8JA7 - chains A and E of the 5 polymer chains in the assembly; structure by electron microscopy, 3.02 A resolution.

[Chain A]
Protein: Trehalose transport system permease protein SugA
Source organism: Mycobacterium tuberculosis H37Rv
Reference sequence: P9WG03 (SUGA_MYCTU); residues 2-307 here = UniProt positions 2-307
Sequence (307 residues; numbered 1 to 307; the number before each row is that of its first residue):
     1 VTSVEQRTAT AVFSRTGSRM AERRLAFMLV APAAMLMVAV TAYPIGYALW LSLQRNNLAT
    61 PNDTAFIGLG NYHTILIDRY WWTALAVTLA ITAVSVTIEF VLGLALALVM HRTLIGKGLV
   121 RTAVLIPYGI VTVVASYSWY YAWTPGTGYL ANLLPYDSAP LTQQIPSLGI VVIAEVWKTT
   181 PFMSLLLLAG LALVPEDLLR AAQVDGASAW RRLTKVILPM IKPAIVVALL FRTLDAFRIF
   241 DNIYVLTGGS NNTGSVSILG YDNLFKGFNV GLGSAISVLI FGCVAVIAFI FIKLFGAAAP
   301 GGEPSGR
Unresolved in the structure: 1-18, 303-307
Construct notes: expression tag (1)

[Chain E]
Protein: Trehalose-binding lipoprotein LpqY
Source organism: Mycobacterium tuberculosis H37Rv
Reference sequence: P9WGU9 (LPQY_MYCTU); residue numbers follow UniProt; this construct covers 2-468
Sequence (468 residues; each row starts with the number of its first residue):
     1 VVMSRGRIPR LGAAVLVALT TAAAACGADS QGLVVSFYTP ATDGATFTAI AQRCNQQFGG
    61 RFTIAQVSLP RSPNEQRLQL ARRLTGNDRT LDVMALDVVW TAEFAEAGWA LPLSDDPAGL
   121 AENDAVADTL PGPLATAGWN HKLYAAPVTT NTQLLWYRPD LVNSPPTDWN AMIAEAARLH
   181 AAGEPSWIAV QANQGEGLVV WFNTLLVSAG GSVLSEDGRH VTLTDTPAHR AATVSALQIL
   241 KSVATTPGAD PSITRTEEGS ARLAFEQGKA ALEVNWPFVF ASMLENAVKG GVPFLPLNRI
   301 PQLAGSINDI GTFTPSDEQF RIAYDASQQV FGFAPYPAVA PGQPAKVTIG GLNLAVAKTT
   361 RHRAEAFEAV RCLRDQHNQR YVSLEGGLPA VRASLYSDPQ FQAKYPMHAI IRQQLTDAAV
   421 RPATPVYQAL SIRLAAVLSP ITEIDPESTA DELAAQAQKA IDGMGLLP
Unresolved in the structure: 1-25
Construct notes: expression tag (1)
Swiss-Prot annotation at these positions:
  - binding site (alpha,alpha-trehalose): Asp-97, Asn-151, Trp-276, Phe-278, Gly-351, Arg-421
  - lipidation: Cys-26 (N-palmitoyl cysteine)

[How chain A and chain E interact]
Contacting residue pairs - 30 pairs, chain A then chain E:
  Ala-59(A) / Ala-107(E)
  Thr-74(A) / Gly-465(E)
  Ile-75(A) / Leu-466(E)  hydrophobic
  Asp-78(A) / Gly-465(E)
  Asp-78(A) / Leu-466(E)  hydrogen bond (side chain-backbone)
  Tyr-80(A) / Leu-466(E)
  Tyr-80(A) / Pro-468(E)  hydrophobic
  Tyr-140(A) / Arg-255(E)  hydrogen bond
  Ala-159(A) / Pro-251(E)  hydrophobic
  Ala-159(A) / Ser-252(E)
  Leu-161(A) / Arg-255(E)  hydrogen bond (backbone-side chain)
  Thr-162(A) / Ser-252(E)
  Thr-162(A) / Thr-254(E)
  Thr-162(A) / Arg-255(E)
  Leu-246(A) / Arg-255(E)  hydrogen bond (backbone-side chain)
  Ser-250(A) / Gln-194(E)
  Asn-251(A) / Gln-194(E)  hydrogen bond (backbone-side chain)
  Leu-259(A) / Leu-466(E)  hydrophobic
  Tyr-261(A) / Leu-78(E)
  Asp-262(A) / Pro-468(E)
  Asn-263(A) / Leu-466(E)
  Asn-263(A) / Leu-467(E)  hydrogen bond (side chain-backbone)
  Phe-265(A) / Leu-78(E)  hydrophobic
  Phe-265(A) / Arg-82(E)
  Lys-266(A) / Arg-77(E)  hydrogen bond (backbone-side chain)
  Lys-266(A) / Leu-78(E)
  Gly-267(A) / Leu-467(E)
  Phe-268(A) / Arg-77(E)
  Phe-268(A) / Ala-81(E)  hydrophobic
  Phe-268(A) / Glu-103(E)
Also at the interface, not in a pair above, chain A (24 interface residues in all): Leu-58, Trp-81, Asp-157, Leu-272
Also at the interface, not in a pair above, chain E (21 interface residues in all): Asn-74, Thr-85, Trp-109, Asn-193, Ala-436, Pro-440

[In short]
24 residues of chain A face 21 of chain E across their interface; the contacts include 7 hydrogen bonds. Polar
contacts include Asp-78(A)/Leu-466(E), Tyr-140(A)/Arg-255(E) and Leu-161(A)/Arg-255(E). Curated annotation
(UniProt) lists 6 alpha,alpha-trehalose-binding residues on chain E.
Here chain A is Trehalose transport system permease protein SugA and chain E is Trehalose-binding lipoprotein
LpqY, both from Mycobacterium tuberculosis H37Rv. Entry 8JA7 (Cryo-EM structure of Mycobacterium tuberculosis
LpqY-SugABC in complex with trehalose) was determined by electron microscopy.
